PDB entry 6XP5 | electron microscopy, 4.20 A resolution (low resolution: residue-level contacts below are approximate; hydrogen-bond / salt-bridge calls are withheld) | chains K and V of the 15 polymer chains in the assembly

Chain K:
Name: Mediator of RNA polymerase II transcription subunit 11
Organism: Chaetomium thermophilum (strain DSM 1495 / CBS 144.50 / IMI 039719)
UniProt: G0SH09 (G0SH09_CHATD); residue numbers follow UniProt; this construct covers 1-238
Sequence (238 residues; each row starts with the number of its first residue):
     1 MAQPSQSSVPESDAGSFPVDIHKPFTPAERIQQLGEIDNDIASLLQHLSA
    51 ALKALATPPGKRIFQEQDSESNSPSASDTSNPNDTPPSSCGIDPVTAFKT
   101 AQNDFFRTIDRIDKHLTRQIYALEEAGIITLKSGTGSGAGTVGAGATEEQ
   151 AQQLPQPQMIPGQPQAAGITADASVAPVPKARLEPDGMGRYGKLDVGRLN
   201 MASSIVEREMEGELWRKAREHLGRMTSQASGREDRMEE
Unresolved in the structure: 1-17, 59-92, 159-238

Chain V:
Name: Med22
Organism: Chaetomium thermophilum (strain DSM 1495 / CBS 144.50 / IMI 039719)
UniProt: G0S3J8 (G0S3J8_CHATD); the construct has insertions or renumbered stretches relative to UniProt, so the offset changes along the chain: 1-77 = UniProt 1-77; 79-169 = UniProt 78-168
Sequence (169 residues; row label = number of the first residue in the row):
     1 MDRDQGASDNLLERKNILIASIMTSYRDLITHATSPITSATASPGHAGYS
    51 SMALSTAIHAAVKYTEDLLSLTRTLREALWVVGPLTGPGEKDAQAEEGMA
   101 KDAEVVWDVLNEMRDRERERMMAALMEGDTRVRGAVRFERGDVEVVVAGQ
   151 GQQIEMGRGVNGEVKSEGA
Unresolved in the structure: 1-12, 125-169
Construct notes: insertion (78)

Chain K / chain V interface:
Contacting residue pairs (40):
  Pro27(K) - Trp80(V)
  Arg30(K) - Arg76(V)
  Ile31(K) - Glu77(V)
  Ile41(K) - Asp67(V)
  Ile41(K) - Leu68(V)
  Ile41(K) - Leu71(V)
  Leu44(K) - Tyr64(V)
  Leu45(K) - Tyr64(V)
  Leu48(K) - Ile30(V)
  Phe105(K) - Arg27(V)
  Phe105(K) - Ile30(V)
  Phe106(K) - Arg27(V)
  Asp113(K) - Leu18(V)
  Asp113(K) - Ile22(V)
  Leu116(K) - Leu18(V)
  Leu116(K) - Leu71(V)
  Gln119(K) - Lys15(V)
  Ile120(K) - Lys15(V)
  Ile120(K) - Leu18(V)
  Leu123(K) - Lys15(V)
  Leu123(K) - Arg76(V)
  Glu125(K) - Leu75(V)
  Gly127(K) - Arg14(V)
  Ile128(K) - Arg14(V)
  Thr130(K) - Val82(V)
  Thr135(K) - Leu79(V)
  Thr135(K) - Val81(V)
  Ala139(K) - Leu85(V)
  Thr147(K) - Gln94(V)
  Gln150(K) - Gln94(V)
  Ala151(K) - Gln94(V)
  Ala151(K) - Glu97(V)
  Leu154(K) - Glu97(V)
  Leu154(K) - Lys101(V)
  Pro155(K) - Glu97(V)
  Pro155(K) - Lys101(V)
  Gln156(K) - Lys101(V)
  Pro157(K) - Lys101(V)
  Pro157(K) - Glu104(V)
  Gln158(K) - Lys101(V)
Interface residues without a listed pair, chain K (33 interface residues in all): Ala28, Leu34, Asp38, Ser137, Glu148
Interface residues without a listed pair, chain V (28 interface residues in all): Ile19, Tyr26, Thr74, Gly83, Ala93, Gly98

In short:
33 residues of chain K face 28 of chain V across their interface.
Here chain K is Mediator of RNA polymerase II transcription subunit 11 and chain V is Med22, both from
Chaetomium thermophilum (strain DSM 1495 / CBS 144.50 / IMI 039719). Entry 6XP5 (Head-Middle module of
Mediator) was determined by electron microscopy, deposited together with 7JMN.
